PDB entry 6NK5 | electron microscopy, 4.16 A resolution (low resolution: residue-level contacts below are approximate; hydrogen-bond / salt-bridge calls are withheld) | chains C and D of the 12 polymer chains in the assembly

[Chain C (and D)]
Protein: E1 glycoprotein
Organism: Chikungunya virus (strain 37997)
Notes: chain D of this document is another copy of the same molecule, construct and numbering; everything in this record applies to it too
UniProtKB: Q5XXP3 (POLS_CHIK3); residues 1-439 here correspond to UniProt positions 810-1248 (UniProt number = residue number + 809)
Chain sequence (439 residues; numbered 1 to 439; the number before each row is that of its first residue):
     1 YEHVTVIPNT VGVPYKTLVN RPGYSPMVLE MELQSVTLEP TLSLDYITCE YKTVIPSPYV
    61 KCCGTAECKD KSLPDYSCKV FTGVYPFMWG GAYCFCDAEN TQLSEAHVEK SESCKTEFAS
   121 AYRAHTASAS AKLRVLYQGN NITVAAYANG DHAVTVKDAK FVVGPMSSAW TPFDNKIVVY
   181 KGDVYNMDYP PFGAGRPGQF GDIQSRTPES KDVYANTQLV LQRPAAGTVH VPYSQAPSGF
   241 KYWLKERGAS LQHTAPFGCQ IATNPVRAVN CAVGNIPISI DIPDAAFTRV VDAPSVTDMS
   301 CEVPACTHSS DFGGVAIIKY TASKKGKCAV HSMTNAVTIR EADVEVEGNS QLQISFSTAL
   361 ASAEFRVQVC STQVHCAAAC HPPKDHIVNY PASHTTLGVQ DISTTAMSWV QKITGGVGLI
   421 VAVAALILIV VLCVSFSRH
Disulfide bonds: Cys49-Cys114, Cys62-Cys94, Cys63-Cys96, Cys68-Cys78, Cys306-Cys380, Cys328-Cys370
Glycans and other covalent adducts: N-acetylglucosamine (NAG) linked to Asn141

[How chain C and chain D interact]
Residue-residue contacts (19; chain C residue first):
  Thr41(C) with Thr41(D)
  Arg123(C) with Asn149(D)
  His125(C) with His125(D)
  Tyr147(C) with Arg206(D)
  Asp151(C) with Arg123(D); Pro191(D); Phe192(D)
  His152(C) with Phe192(D); Arg206(D)
  Ala153(C) with Phe192(D); Gly193(D); Ala194(D)
  Lys176(C) with Asp151(D)
  Pro191(C) with Asp151(D)
  Phe192(C) with Asp151(D); His152(D); Ala153(D)
  Gly193(C) with Ala153(D)
  Arg206(C) with His152(D)
Other interface residues (no listed pair), chain C (13 interface residues in all): Lys160
Other interface residues (no listed pair), chain D (14 interface residues in all): Asp45, Thr126

[Overview]
13 residues of chain C face 14 of chain D across their interface.
Both chains are E1 glycoprotein (Chikungunya virus (strain 37997)). Entry 6NK5 (Electron Cryo-Microscopy Of
Chikungunya VLP) was determined by electron microscopy, deposited together with 6NK3, 6NK6 and 6NK7.
